1UTB - chains A and B; structure by X-ray diffraction, 2.59 A resolution.

[Chain A]
Molecule: Lysr-type regulatory protein
Organism: Burkholderia sp
Reference sequence: Q7WT50 (Q7WT50); residues 1-301 here = UniProt positions 1-301
Amino-acid sequence (315 residues; each row starts with the number of its first residue; note: 1 number in that range is skipped by the numbering (no residue carries it; nothing is unmodelled there); numbers below 1 keep their minus sign (Met-8 is residue -8)):
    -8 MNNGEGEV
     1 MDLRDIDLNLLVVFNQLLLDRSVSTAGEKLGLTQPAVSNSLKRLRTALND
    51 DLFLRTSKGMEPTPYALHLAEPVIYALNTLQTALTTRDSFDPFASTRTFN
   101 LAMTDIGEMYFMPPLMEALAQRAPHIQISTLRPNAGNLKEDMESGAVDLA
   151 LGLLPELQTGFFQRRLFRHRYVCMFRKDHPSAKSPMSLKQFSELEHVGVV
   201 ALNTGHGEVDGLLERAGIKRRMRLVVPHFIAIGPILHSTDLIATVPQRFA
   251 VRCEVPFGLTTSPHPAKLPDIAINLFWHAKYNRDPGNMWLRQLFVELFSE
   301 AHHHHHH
Not modelled in the structure: -8 to -1, 1-88, 303-307
Differences from the reference sequence: engineered mutation Ser192 (Thr in Q7WT50)

[Chain B]
Molecule: Lysr-type regulatory protein
Organism: Burkholderia sp
Reference sequence: Q7WT50 (Q7WT50); residues 1-301 here = UniProt positions 1-301
Amino-acid sequence (315 residues; numbered -8 to 307; 1 number in that range is skipped by the numbering (no residue carries it; nothing is unmodelled there); the number before each row is that of its first residue; numbers below 1 keep their minus sign (Met-8 is residue -8)):
    -8 MNNGEGEV
     1 MDLRDIDLNLLVVFNQLLLDRSVSTAGEKLGLTQPAVSNSLKRLRTALND
    51 DLFLRTSKGMEPTPYALHLAEPVIYALNTLQTALTTRDSFDPFASTRTFN
   101 LAMTDIGEMYFMPPLMEALAQRAPHIQISTLRPNAGNLSEDMESGAVDLA
   151 LGLLPELQTGFFQRRLFRHRYVCMFRKDHPSAKSPMSLKQFSELEHVGVV
   201 ALNTGHGEVDGLLERAGIKRRMRLVVPHFIAIGPILHSTDLIATVPERFA
   251 VRCEVPFGLTTSPHPAKLPDIAINLFWHAKYNRDPGNMWLRQLFVELFSE
   301 AHHHHHH
Not modelled in the structure: -8 to -1, 1-74, 302-307
Differences from the reference sequence: conflict Ser139 (Lys in Q7WT50), Glu247 (Gln in Q7WT50); engineered mutation Ser192 (Thr in Q7WT50)

[Interface between chain A and chain B]
Pairs across the interface - 71 pairs, chain A then chain B:
  Asp105(A) - Ile230(B)
  Glu108(A) - Val226(B)
  Glu108(A) - Pro227(B)
  Glu108(A) - His228(B)
  Glu108(A) - Ile230(B)
  Glu108(A) - Ala231(B)
  Met109(A) - Ala231(B)  hydrophobic
  Met109(A) - Pro234(B)  hydrophobic
  Met112(A) - Leu224(B)  hydrophobic
  Met112(A) - Ile235(B)  hydrophobic
  Pro113(A) - Pro234(B)  hydrophobic
  Pro113(A) - Ile235(B)
  Pro113(A) - Ser238(B)
  Met116(A) - Arg223(B)
  Met116(A) - Thr239(B)
  Glu117(A) - Ser238(B)
  Leu119(A) - Arg223(B)  hydrogen bond (backbone-side chain)
  Ala120(A) - Arg223(B)
  Ala123(A) - Arg223(B)  hydrogen bond (backbone-side chain)
  Pro124(A) - Glu195(B)
  Pro124(A) - Arg223(B)
  Ile126(A) - Arg223(B)  hydrogen bond (backbone-side chain)
  Gln127(A) - Met222(B)
  Gln127(A) - Arg223(B)
  Ile128(A) - Arg223(B)  hydrogen bond (backbone-backbone)
  Ile128(A) - Leu224(B)
  Ile128(A) - Val225(B)  hydrogen bond (backbone-backbone)
  Ser129(A) - Val225(B)
  Thr130(A) - Val225(B)  hydrogen bond (backbone-backbone)
  Thr130(A) - Val226(B)
  Thr130(A) - Pro227(B)
  Arg132(A) - Pro227(B)
  Arg132(A) - His228(B)
  Glu195(A) - Pro124(B)
  Met222(A) - Gln127(B)
  Arg223(A) - Met116(B)
  Arg223(A) - Leu119(B)  hydrogen bond (side chain-backbone)
  Arg223(A) - Ala120(B)
  Arg223(A) - Ala123(B)  hydrogen bond (side chain-backbone)
  Arg223(A) - Pro124(B)
  Arg223(A) - His125(B)
  Arg223(A) - Ile126(B)  hydrogen bond (side chain-backbone)
  Arg223(A) - Gln127(B)
  Arg223(A) - Ile128(B)  hydrogen bond (backbone-backbone)
  Leu224(A) - Met112(B)  hydrophobic
  Leu224(A) - Met116(B)  hydrophobic
  Leu224(A) - Ile128(B)
  Val225(A) - Ile128(B)  hydrogen bond (backbone-backbone)
  Val225(A) - Ser129(B)
  Val225(A) - Thr130(B)  hydrogen bond (backbone-backbone)
  Val226(A) - Glu108(B)
  Val226(A) - Thr130(B)
  Pro227(A) - Glu108(B)
  Pro227(A) - Thr130(B)
  Pro227(A) - Arg132(B)
  His228(A) - Arg132(B)
  Ile230(A) - Asp105(B)
  Ile230(A) - Met109(B)  hydrophobic
  Ile230(A) - Ile230(B)
  Ala231(A) - Glu108(B)
  Ala231(A) - Met109(B)  hydrophobic
  Pro234(A) - Pro113(B)  hydrophobic
  Ile235(A) - Met112(B)  hydrophobic
  Ile235(A) - Pro113(B)
  Ser238(A) - Glu117(B)
  Thr239(A) - Met116(B)
  Thr239(A) - Glu117(B)
  Pro256(A) - Pro256(B)
  Pro256(A) - Phe257(B)  hydrophobic
  Phe257(A) - Pro256(B)  hydrophobic
  Phe257(A) - Phe257(B)  hydrophobic
Interface residues without a listed pair, chain A (38 interface residues in all): His125, Leu131, Phe229, Leu241, Arg252
Interface residues without a listed pair, chain B (37 interface residues in all): Leu131, Phe229, Arg252

[Overview]
38 residues of chain A face 37 of chain B across their interface; the contacts include 12 hydrogen bonds.
Polar contacts include Leu119(A)-Arg223(B), Ala123(A)-Arg223(B) and Ile126(A)-Arg223(B).
Chain A is Lysr-type regulatory protein and chain B is Lysr-type regulatory protein, both from Burkholderia
sp; the structure, DntR from Burkholderia sp. strain DNT, was determined by X-ray diffraction together with
1UTH from the same study.
